Entry 7X86 (X-ray diffraction, 2.30 A resolution); this record covers chains A and C.

# Chain A (and C)
Protein: PloI4
From: Micromonospora sp
Notes: engineered mutation(s): F124L; chain C of this document is another copy of the same molecule, construct and numbering; everything in this record applies to it too
Amino-acid sequence (145 residues; numbered 1 to 145; the number before each row is that of its first residue):
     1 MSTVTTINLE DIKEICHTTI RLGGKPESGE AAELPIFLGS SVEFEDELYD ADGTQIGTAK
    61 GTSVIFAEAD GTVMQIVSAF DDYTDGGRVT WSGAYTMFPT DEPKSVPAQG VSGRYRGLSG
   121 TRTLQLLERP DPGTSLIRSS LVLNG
Residues lining bound ligands: A3I ((4S,4aS,6aR,8R,9R,10aS,13S,14aS,18aR,18bR,E)-9-ethyl-4,8,19-trihydroxy-10a,12,13,18a-tetramethyl-2,3,4,4a,6a,7,8,9,10,10a,13,14,18a,18b-tetradecahydro-14a,17-(metheno)benzo[b]naphtho[2,1-h][1]azacyclododecine-16,18(1H,15H)-dione): Thr18, Ile20, Ser40, Ser41, Val42, Phe44, Ser63, Ile65, Gln75, Val77, Tyr95, Met97, Thr100, Lys104, Leu124, Gln125, Leu126, Arg129, Ser135, Ile137

# Chain A / chain C interface
Pairs across the interface (77):
  Arg21(A) with Ala67(C), hydrogen bond (side chain-backbone); Glu68(C); Ala69(C)
  Leu22(A) with Pro35(C); Phe37(C)
  Gly23(A) with Phe37(C)
  Gly24(A) with Phe37(C)
  Glu30(A) with Phe98(C)
  Ala31(A) with Val73(C), hydrophobic; Phe98(C)
  Leu34(A) with Phe98(C), hydrophobic
  Pro35(A) with Leu22(C)
  Ile36(A) with Ser40(C); Ile65(C), hydrophobic
  Phe37(A) with Leu22(C); Gly23(C); Gly24(C); Leu38(C); Gly39(C); Ser40(C), hydrogen bond (backbone-side chain); Ile65(C)
  Leu38(A) with Phe37(C); Ile65(C); Ala67(C), hydrophobic
  Gly39(A) with Phe37(C); Gly39(C); Ile65(C), hydrogen bond (backbone-backbone); Phe66(C)
  Ser40(A) with Ile36(C); Phe37(C), hydrogen bond (side chain-backbone)
  Ser41(A) with Phe66(C); Ala67(C)
  Glu43(A) with Glu68(C)
  Thr62(A) with Phe66(C); Ile76(C)
  Val64(A) with Val64(C), hydrophobic; Ile65(C); Phe66(C), hydrophobic; Ile76(C), hydrophobic
  Ile65(A) with Ile36(C), hydrophobic; Phe37(C); Leu38(C), hydrophobic; Gly39(C), hydrogen bond (backbone-backbone)
  Phe66(A) with Leu38(C); Gly39(C); Val64(C), hydrophobic
  Ala67(A) with Arg21(C), hydrogen bond (backbone-side chain); Leu38(C), hydrophobic; Ser41(C)
  Glu68(A) with Arg21(C); Glu43(C)
  Ala69(A) with Arg21(C)
  Val73(A) with Ala31(C), hydrophobic; Leu38(C), hydrophobic
  Ile76(A) with Thr62(C); Val64(C), hydrophobic; Ile76(C), hydrophobic; Ser78(C)
  Ser78(A) with Ile76(C); Ser92(C), hydrogen bond; Gly93(C)
  Thr90(A) with Gln109(C)
  Ser92(A) with Ser78(C), hydrogen bond; Ser92(C), hydrogen bond
  Gly93(A) with Ser78(C), hydrogen bond (backbone-side chain)
  Met97(A) with Ile36(C), hydrophobic
  Phe98(A) with Glu30(C); Ala31(C); Leu34(C), hydrophobic
  Gln109(A) with Thr90(C); Gln109(C); Val111(C)
  Val111(A) with Gln109(C)
  Arg116(A) with Gly117(C), hydrogen bond (side chain-backbone)
  Gly117(A) with Arg116(C), hydrogen bond (backbone-side chain); Gly117(C)
  Gly145(A) with Arg116(C)
Also at the interface, not in a pair above, chain A (38 interface residues in all): Val77, Ser119, Asn144
Also at the interface, not in a pair above, chain C (37 interface residues in all): Lys25, Val77, Met97, Gly145

# Summary
38 residues of chain A face 37 of chain C across their interface, with 12 hydrogen bonds. Among the polar
pairs are Arg21(A)-Ala67(C), Phe37(A)-Ser40(C) and Ser78(A)-Ser92(C). Ligands of chain A: compound A3I.
Both chains are PloI4 (Micromonospora sp). Entry 7X86 (The crystal structure of PloI4-F124L in complex with
endo-4+2 adduct) was determined by X-ray diffraction, deposited together with 7X7Z, 7X80 and 7X81.
